4C0X - chain A; structure by X-ray diffraction, 1.50 A resolution.

[Chain A]
Protein: FMN-dependent NADH-azoreductase 1
From: Pseudomonas putida
Notes: EC 1.7.-.-, 1.6.5.2
Reference sequence: Q88IY3 (AZOR1_PSEPK); residues 1-203 here = UniProt positions 1-203
Chain sequence (203 residues; numbered 1 to 203; the number before each row is that of its first residue):
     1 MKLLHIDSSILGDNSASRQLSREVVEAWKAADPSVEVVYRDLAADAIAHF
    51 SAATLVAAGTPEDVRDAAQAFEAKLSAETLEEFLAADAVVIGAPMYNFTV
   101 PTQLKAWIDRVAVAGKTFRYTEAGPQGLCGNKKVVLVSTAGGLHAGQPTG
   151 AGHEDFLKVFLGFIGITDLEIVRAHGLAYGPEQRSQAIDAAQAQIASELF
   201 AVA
Disordered / not traced: 201-203
Residues lining bound ligands:
  - AQN (9,10-dioxo-9,10-dihydroanthracene-2-sulfonic acid): Asn97, Phe98, Phe118, Tyr120, Pro125, Gly141, Gly142, His144, Thr149, Phe163, Ala178, Tyr179
  - FMN (flavin mononucleotide): Ser9, Leu11, Asn14, Ser15, Ala16, Ser17, Arg18, Phe50, Pro94, Met95, Tyr96, Asn97, Phe98, Thr139, Ala140, Gly141, Gly142, His144, Leu177, Arg184
Curated features (UniProtKB/Swiss-Prot):
  - binding site (FMN): Ser9, Ser15 to Ser17, Met95 to Phe98, Thr139 to Gly142
What the authors report for this chain:
  - binding site for AQN: Asn97, Phe98, Phe118, Gly142, His144, Phe163, Ala178
  - conformationally variable residues (side-chain flip): Tyr120, His144
  - contacts within the chain: His144-Tyr179 (water-mediated contact), His144-Thr149
  - catalytic residues: Asn97, His144 (proposed by the authors, not directly observed)
  - binding site for flavin mononucleotide: Asn97, Gly141
  - binding site for tetraethylene glycol: Tyr120

[Summary]
Bound to chain A: flavin mononucleotide and compound AQN. UniProt lists 12 FMN-binding residues. From the
paper: catalytic residues Asn97 and His144; a binding site for AQN at Asn97, Phe98 and Phe118 among others.
Chain A is FMN-dependent NADH-azoreductase 1 (Pseudomonas putida); the structure, The crystal strucuture of
PpAzoR in complex with anthraquinone-2- sulfonate, was determined by X-ray diffraction (same publication as
4C0W and 4C14).
